PDB entry 8DFA | electron microscopy, 2.80 A resolution | chains F and L of the 13 polymer chains in the assembly

Chain F:
Molecule: CRISPR-associated protein, TM1801 family
From: Desulfovibrio vulgaris str. Hildenborough
UniProtKB: Q72WF7 (Q72WF7_DESVH); residue numbers follow UniProt; this construct covers 1-290
Amino-acid sequence (290 residues; numbered 1 to 290; the number before each row is that of its first residue):
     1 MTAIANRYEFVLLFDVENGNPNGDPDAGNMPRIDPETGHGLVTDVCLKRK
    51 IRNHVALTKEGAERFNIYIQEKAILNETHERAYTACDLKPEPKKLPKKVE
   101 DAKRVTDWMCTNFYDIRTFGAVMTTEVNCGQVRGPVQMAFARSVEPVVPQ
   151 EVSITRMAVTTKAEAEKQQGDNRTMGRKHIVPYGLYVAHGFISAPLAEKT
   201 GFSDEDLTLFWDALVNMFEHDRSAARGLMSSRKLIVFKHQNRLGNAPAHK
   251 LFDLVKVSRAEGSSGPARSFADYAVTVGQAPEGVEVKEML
Not modelled in the structure: 167-170

Chain L:
Molecule: 46-nt RNA strand
From: Desulfovibrio vulgaris
Sequence (46 nucleotides; row label = number of the first residue in the row):
     2 GGAUUGAAACGCCAUGCUCAGGCUGGCGAGUGGGCGCCACUCUCCA

Chain F / chain L interface:
Contacting residue pairs - 43 pairs, chain F then chain L:
  Asn-22(F) with G35(L), sugar contact; C36(L), hydrogen bond to the phosphate; G37(L), hydrogen bond to the phosphate
  Gly-23(F) with C36(L), sugar contact; G37(L), phosphate contact
  Pro-25(F) with C36(L), base contact
  Asn-29(F) with C36(L), hydrogen bond to the sugar; G37(L), hydrogen bond to the base
  Arg-32(F) with C36(L), salt bridge to the phosphate
  Thr-43(F) with C36(L), phosphate contact
  Val-45(F) with G34(L), sugar contact; G35(L), sugar contact
  Cys-46(F) with G35(L), hydrogen bond to the sugar
  Lys-48(F) with G34(L), salt bridge to the phosphate
  Arg-49(F) with G35(L), salt bridge to the phosphate
  Arg-52(F) with G34(L), salt bridge to the phosphate
  Phe-119(F) with G33(L), sugar contact
  Ala-121(F) with G33(L), sugar contact
  Val-122(F) with U32(L), base contact; G33(L), base contact
  Gln-131(F) with U32(L), hydrogen bond to the base
  Val-132(F) with U32(L), hydrogen bond to the sugar
  Arg-133(F) with U32(L), phosphate contact; G33(L), phosphate contact
  Gln-137(F) with G33(L), hydrogen bond to the phosphate
  Ile-154(F) with A40(L), base contact; U42(L), phosphate contact
  Thr-155(F) with A40(L), sugar contact; C41(L), hydrogen bond to the sugar; U42(L), hydrogen bond to the phosphate
  Arg-156(F) with C39(L), hydrogen bond to the base; A40(L), hydrogen bond to the sugar; C41(L), phosphate contact
  Met-157(F) with C41(L), hydrogen bond to the phosphate; C43(L), sugar contact
  Arg-173(F) with U42(L), hydrogen bond to the base; C43(L), hydrogen bond to the base
  Gly-176(F) with A40(L), base contact
  Ser-223(F) with C38(L), hydrogen bond to the phosphate; C39(L), phosphate contact
  Ala-224(F) with C39(L), phosphate contact
  Arg-226(F) with G37(L), hydrogen bond to the phosphate; C38(L), salt bridge to the phosphate
Also at the interface, not in a pair above, chain F (33 interface residues in all): Pro-21, Gly-28, Ile-69, Gly-120, Ala-158, Ala-225

Summary:
Chain F and chain L form an interface of 33 and 12 residues respectively; the contacts include 17 hydrogen
bonds and 5 salt bridges. Polar pairs include Asn-29(F)/G37(L), Gln-131(F)/U32(L) and Arg-156(F)/C39(L).
Chain F is CRISPR-associated protein, TM1801 family (Desulfovibrio vulgaris str. Hildenborough) and chain L is
a 46-nt RNA strand (Desulfovibrio vulgaris); the structure, type I-C Cascade bound to ssDNA target, was
determined by electron microscopy together with 8DEJ, 8DFS, 8DEX and 8DFO from the same study.
